9E5F - chain A; structure by X-ray diffraction, 1.35 A resolution.

[Chain A]
Name: GTPase KRas
From: Homo sapiens
Notes: EC 3.6.5.2
UniProtKB: P01116 (RASK_HUMAN), isoform P01116-2; residues 1-169 here = UniProt positions 1-169
Sequence (170 residues; row label = number of the first residue in the row; numbering starts at 0):
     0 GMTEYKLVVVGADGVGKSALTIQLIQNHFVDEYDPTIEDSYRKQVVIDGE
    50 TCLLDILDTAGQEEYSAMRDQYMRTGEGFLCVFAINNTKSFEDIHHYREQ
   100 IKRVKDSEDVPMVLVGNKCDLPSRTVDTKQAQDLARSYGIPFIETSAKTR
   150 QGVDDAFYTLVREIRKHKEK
Sequence notes: expression tag (0); engineered mutation Asp12 (Gly in P01116)
Bound ions: Mg2+: Ser17 (together with GDP)
Ligand contacts:
  - A1BEJ ((4P)-4-{1-[(1R,4R,5S)-2-azabicyclo[2.1.1]hexan-5-yl]-8-chloro-4-[3-(dimethylamino)azetidin-1-yl]-6-fluoro-1H-imidazo[4,5-c]quinolin-7-yl}naphthalen-2-ol): Gly10, Ala11, Asp12, Lys16, Thr58, Ala59, Gly60, Gln61, Glu62, Glu63, Tyr64, Ser65, Arg68, Asp69, Met72, His95, Tyr96, Gln99, Ile100, Arg102, Val103
  - GDP (guanosine-5'-diphosphate): Ala11, Asp12, Gly13, Val14, Gly15, Lys16, Ser17, Ala18, Phe28, Val29, Asp30, Glu31, Tyr32, Asn116, Lys117, Asp119, Leu120, Ser145, Ala146, Lys147
From the paper describing this entry:
  - binding site for A1BEJ: Gly10, Tyr96

[Summary]
Chain A binds GDP and compound A1BEJ. From the paper: a binding site for A1BEJ at Gly10 and Tyr96.
Chain A is GTPase KRas (Homo sapiens); the structure, Discovery of an Orally Bioavailable KRAS G12D Inhibitor,
was determined by X-ray diffraction (same publication as 9E5D).
